PDB entry 7KGT | X-ray diffraction, 1.90 A resolution | chains A and B of the 3 polymer chains in the assembly

== Chain A ==
Molecule: MHC class I antigen
From: Homo sapiens
Reference sequence: Q861F7 (Q861F7_HUMAN); residue numbers follow UniProt; this construct covers 1-278
Amino-acid sequence (278 residues; numbered 1 to 278; the number before each row is that of its first residue):
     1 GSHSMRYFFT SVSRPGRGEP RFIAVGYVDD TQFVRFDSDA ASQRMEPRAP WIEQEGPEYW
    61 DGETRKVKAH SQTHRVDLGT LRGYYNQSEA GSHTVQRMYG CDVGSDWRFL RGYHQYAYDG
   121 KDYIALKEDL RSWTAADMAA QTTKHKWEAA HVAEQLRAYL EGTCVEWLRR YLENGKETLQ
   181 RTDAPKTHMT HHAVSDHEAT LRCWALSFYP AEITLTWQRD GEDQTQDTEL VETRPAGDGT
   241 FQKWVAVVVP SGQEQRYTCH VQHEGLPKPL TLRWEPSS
Sequence notes: engineered mutation V245 (Ala in Q861F7)
Disulfides: C101-C164, C203-C259
Ion coordination: Na+: R17, E19; Cd2+ site 1: H145, H197; Cd2+ site 2: H151, E154, H191

== Chain B ==
Molecule: Beta-2-microglobulin
From: Homo sapiens
Reference sequence: P61769 (B2MG_HUMAN); residues 1-99 here correspond to UniProt positions 21-119 (UniProt number = residue number + 20)
Amino-acid sequence (99 residues; row label = number of the first residue in the row):
     1 IQRTPKIQVY SRHPAENGKS NFLNCYVSGF HPSDIEVDLL KNGERIEKVE HSDLSFSKDW
    61 SFYLLYYTEF TPTEKDEYAC RVNHVTLSQP KIVKWDRDM
UniProt features mapped onto this chain:
  - modified residue: Q2 (Pyrrolidone carboxylic acid)
  - glycosylation: I1 (N-linked (Glc) (glycation) isoleucine), K19 (N-linked (Glc) (glycation) lysine), K41 (N-linked (Glc) (glycation) lysine), K48 (N-linked (Glc) (glycation) lysine), K58 (N-linked (Glc) (glycation) lysine), K91 (N-linked (Glc) (glycation) lysine), K94 (N-linked (Glc) (glycation) lysine)
Disulfides: C25-C80

== Interface between chain A and chain B ==
Residue-residue contacts (53):
  F8(A) - S55(B)
  F8(A) - F56(B)
  F9(A) - F56(B)
  T10(A) - L54(B)
  T10(A) - F56(B)
  T10(A) - F62(B)
  V12(A) - S33(B)
  I23(A) - L54(B)  hydrophobic
  V25(A) - D53(B)
  Y27(A) - S55(B)
  Y27(A) - Y63(B)
  Q32(A) - D53(B)  hydrogen bond
  R35(A) - D53(B)  salt bridge
  Q96(A) - H31(B)  hydrogen bond
  Q96(A) - F56(B)
  Q96(A) - W60(B)  hydrogen bond (side chain-backbone)
  Q96(A) - F62(B)
  R97(A) - F56(B)
  Q115(A) - W60(B)
  Y116(A) - W60(B)
  A117(A) - W60(B)  hydrophobic
  D119(A) - I1(B)
  D119(A) - H31(B)
  G120(A) - R3(B)  hydrogen bond (backbone-side chain)
  G120(A) - H31(B)
  G120(A) - W60(B)
  K121(A) - I1(B)
  D122(A) - W60(B)  hydrogen bond
  H192(A) - D98(B)  salt bridge
  R202(A) - D98(B)  hydrogen bond (side chain-backbone)
  R202(A) - M99(B)
  W204(A) - D98(B)
  W204(A) - M99(B)
  L206(A) - P14(B)  hydrophobic
  V231(A) - Q8(B)
  E232(A) - Q8(B)  hydrogen bond (backbone-side chain)
  E232(A) - Y26(B)
  E232(A) - S28(B)  hydrogen bond
  R234(A) - Q8(B)  hydrogen bond
  R234(A) - Y10(B)
  R234(A) - Y26(B)
  R234(A) - M99(B)  hydrogen bond (side chain-backbone)
  P235(A) - Y10(B)  hydrogen bond (backbone-side chain)
  P235(A) - N24(B)
  P235(A) - Y26(B)
  A236(A) - R12(B)  hydrogen bond (backbone-side chain)
  A236(A) - N24(B)  hydrogen bond (backbone-side chain)
  G237(A) - R12(B)
  G237(A) - L65(B)
  Q242(A) - Y10(B)
  Q242(A) - S11(B)  hydrogen bond (side chain-backbone)
  Q242(A) - R12(B)  hydrogen bond (side chain-backbone)
  W244(A) - M99(B)  hydrogen bond (side chain-backbone)
Other interface residues (no listed pair), chain A (34 interface residues in all): T94, M98, T233, D238
Other interface residues (no listed pair), chain B (25 interface residues in all): H13, D59, R97

== Overview ==
34 residues of chain A and 25 residues of chain B are in contact, with 16 hydrogen bonds and 2 salt bridges.
Among the polar pairs are R35(A)-D53(B), H192(A)-D98(B) and Q32(A)-D53(B). R17(A) and E19(A) coordinate Na+.
Here chain A is MHC class I antigen and chain B is Beta-2-microglobulin, both from Homo sapiens. Entry 7KGT
(Crystal Structure of HLA-A*0201 in complex with SARS-CoV-2 N226-234) was determined by X-ray diffraction
together with 7KGO, 7KGP, 7KGQ, 7KGR and 7KGS from the same study.
